8GJ2 - chains A and E of the 10 polymer chains in the assembly; structure by electron microscopy, 2.60 A resolution.

# Chain A
Name: DNA polymerase III subunit delta
From: Escherichia coli K-12
Notes: EC 2.7.7.7
Reference sequence: P28630 (HOLA_ECOLI); residues 1-343 here = UniProt positions 1-343
Amino-acid sequence (343 residues; numbered 1 to 343; the number before each row is that of its first residue):
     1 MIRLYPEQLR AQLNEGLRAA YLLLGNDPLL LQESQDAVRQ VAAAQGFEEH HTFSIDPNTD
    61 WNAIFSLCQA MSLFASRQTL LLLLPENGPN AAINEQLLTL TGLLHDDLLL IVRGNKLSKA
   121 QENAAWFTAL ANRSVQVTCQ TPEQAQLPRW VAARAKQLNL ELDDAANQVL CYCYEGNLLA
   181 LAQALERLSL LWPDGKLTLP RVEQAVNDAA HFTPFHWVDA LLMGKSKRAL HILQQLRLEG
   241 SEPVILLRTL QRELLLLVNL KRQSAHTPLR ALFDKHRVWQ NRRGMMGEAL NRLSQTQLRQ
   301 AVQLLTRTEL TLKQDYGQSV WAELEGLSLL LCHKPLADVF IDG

# Chain E
Name: DNA polymerase III subunit delta'
From: Escherichia coli K-12
Notes: EC 2.7.7.7
Reference sequence: P28631 (HOLB_ECOLI); residue numbers follow UniProt; this construct covers 1-334
Amino-acid sequence (334 residues; row label = number of the first residue in the row):
     1 MRWYPWLRPD FEKLVASYQA GRGHHALLIQ ALPGMGDDAL IYALSRYLLC QQPQGHKSCG
    61 HCRGCQLMQA GTHPDYYTLA PEKGKNTLGV DAVREVTEKL NEHARLGGAK VVWVTDAALL
   121 TDAAANALLK TLEEPPAETW FFLATREPER LLATLRSRCR LHYLAPPPEQ YAVTWLSREV
   181 TMSQDALLAA LRLSAGSPGA ALALFQGDNW QARETLCQAL AYSVPSGDWY SLLAALNHEQ
   241 APARLHWLAT LLMDALKRHH GAAQVTNVDV PGLVAELANH LSPSRLQAIL GDVCHIREQL
   301 MSVTGINREL LITDLLLRIE HYLQPGVVLP VPHL
Bound ions: Zn2+: Cys50, Cys59, Cys62, Cys65
From the paper describing this entry:
  - binding site for tetrafluoroaluminate: Arg158

# Chain A / chain E interface
Pairs across the interface - 21 pairs, chain A then chain E:
  Arg248(A) - Asn307(E)
  Gln251(A) - Asn307(E)  hydrogen bond
  Gln251(A) - Leu310(E)
  Leu255(A) - Glu309(E)
  Arg262(A) - Asp228(E)  salt bridge
  Arg262(A) - Tyr230(E)
  Arg262(A) - Glu320(E)  salt bridge
  Arg299(A) - Leu317(E)
  Arg299(A) - His321(E)
  Thr306(A) - Leu310(E)
  Thr306(A) - Leu311(E)
  Thr306(A) - Asp314(E)  hydrogen bond
  Glu309(A) - Ile306(E)
  Glu309(A) - Asn307(E)  hydrogen bond (side chain-backbone)
  Glu309(A) - Leu310(E)
  Glu309(A) - Leu311(E)
  Leu310(A) - Gln299(E)
  Leu310(A) - Ile306(E)  hydrophobic
  Lys313(A) - Val303(E)
  Lys313(A) - Gly305(E)  hydrogen bond (side chain-backbone)
  Gln314(A) - Val303(E)
Also at the interface, not in a pair above, chain A (14 interface residues in all): Asn259, Val302, Gln303, Leu305
Also at the interface, not in a pair above, chain E (16 interface residues in all): Thr304, Thr313

# Overview
14 residues of chain A and 16 residues of chain E are in contact; the contacts include 4 hydrogen bonds and 2
salt bridges. Among the polar pairs are Arg262(A)-Asp228(E), Arg262(A)-Glu320(E) and Gln251(A)-Asn307(E). The
Zn2+ site is built by Cys50(E), Cys59(E), Cys62(E) and Cys65(E). From the paper: a binding site for
tetrafluoroaluminate at Arg158(E).
Here chain A is DNA polymerase III subunit delta and chain E is DNA polymerase III subunit delta', both from
Escherichia coli K-12. Entry 8GJ2 (E. coli clamp loader with closed clamp on primed template DNA) was
determined by electron microscopy, deposited together with 8GIY, 8GIZ, 8GJ0, 8GJ1 and 8GJ3.
